8RRK - chains A and B of the 4 polymer chains in the assembly; structure by X-ray diffraction, 1.93 A resolution.

[Chain A (and B)]
Protein: 14-3-3 protein sigma
Organism: Homo sapiens
Notes: chain B of this document is another copy of the same molecule, construct and numbering; everything in this record applies to it too
UniProt: P31947 (1433S_HUMAN); residues 1-248 here = UniProt positions 1-248
Sequence (252 residues; row label = number of the first residue in the row; numbers below 1 keep their minus sign (Gly-3 is residue -3)):
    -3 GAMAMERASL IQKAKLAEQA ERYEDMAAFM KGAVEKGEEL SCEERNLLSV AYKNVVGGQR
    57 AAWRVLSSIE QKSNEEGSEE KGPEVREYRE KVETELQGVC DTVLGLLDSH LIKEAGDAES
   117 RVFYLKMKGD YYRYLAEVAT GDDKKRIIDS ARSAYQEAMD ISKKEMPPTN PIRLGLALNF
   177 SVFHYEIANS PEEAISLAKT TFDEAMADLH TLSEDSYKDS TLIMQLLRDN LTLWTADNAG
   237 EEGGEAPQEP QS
Unresolved in the structure: 72-76, 236-248 (chain B: 72-74, 234-248)
Construct notes: expression tag (-3 to 0)
Curated features (UniProtKB/Swiss-Prot):
  - site (Interaction with phosphoserine on interacting protein): Arg56, Arg129
  - modified residue (Phosphoserine): Ser5, Ser74, Ser248

[Chain A / chain B interface]
Residue-residue contacts (37; chain A residue first):
  Ser5(A) with Glu80(B), hydrogen bond
  Lys9(A) with Glu80(B); Glu83(B), salt bridge
  Leu12(A) with Leu62(B); Ile65(B), hydrophobic; Val81(B), hydrophobic; Tyr84(B), hydrophobic
  Ala13(A) with Tyr84(B)
  Gln15(A) with Val61(B); Ile65(B)
  Ala16(A) with Ala58(B); Val61(B)
  Arg18(A) with Ala58(B); Tyr84(B); Lys87(B); Val88(B); Glu91(B), salt bridge
  Asp21(A) with Tyr84(B), hydrogen bond; Lys87(B), salt bridge
  Phe25(A) with Tyr84(B), hydrophobic
  Ala58(A) with Ala16(B); Arg18(B)
  Val61(A) with Gln15(B)
  Leu62(A) with Leu12(B)
  Ile65(A) with Leu12(B), hydrophobic; Gln15(B)
  Glu80(A) with Ser5(B), hydrogen bond; Gln8(B), hydrogen bond; Lys9(B)
  Val81(A) with Leu12(B), hydrophobic
  Glu83(A) with Lys9(B), salt bridge
  Tyr84(A) with Ala13(B); Arg18(B), hydrogen bond; Asp21(B), hydrogen bond; Phe25(B), hydrophobic
  Lys87(A) with Asp21(B)
  Glu91(A) with Arg18(B), salt bridge
Interface residues without a listed pair, chain A (22 interface residues in all): Gln8, Gln55, Val88
Interface residues without a listed pair, chain B (22 interface residues in all): Gln55

[Overview]
Chain A and chain B each contribute 22 residues to their interface, with 6 hydrogen bonds and 5 salt bridges.
Among the polar pairs are Lys9(A)-Glu83(B), Arg18(A)-Glu91(B) and Asp21(A)-Lys87(B).
Both chains are 14-3-3 protein sigma (Homo sapiens). Entry 8RRK (14-3-3 sigma complexed with an optimized
phosphopeptide) was determined by X-ray diffraction together with 8RRL and 8RRM from the same study.
